PDB entry 9BOZ | electron microscopy, 3.84 A resolution | chains A and B of the 5 polymer chains in the assembly

Chain A:
Name: Glycine receptor subunit alpha-3
From: Homo sapiens
Reference sequence: O75311 (GLRA3_HUMAN); residues 1-431 here correspond to UniProt positions 34-464 (UniProt number = residue number + 33)
Chain sequence (422 residues; numbered 1 to 431; 9 numbers in that range are skipped by the numbering (no residue carries them; nothing is unmodelled there); the number before each row is that of its first residue):
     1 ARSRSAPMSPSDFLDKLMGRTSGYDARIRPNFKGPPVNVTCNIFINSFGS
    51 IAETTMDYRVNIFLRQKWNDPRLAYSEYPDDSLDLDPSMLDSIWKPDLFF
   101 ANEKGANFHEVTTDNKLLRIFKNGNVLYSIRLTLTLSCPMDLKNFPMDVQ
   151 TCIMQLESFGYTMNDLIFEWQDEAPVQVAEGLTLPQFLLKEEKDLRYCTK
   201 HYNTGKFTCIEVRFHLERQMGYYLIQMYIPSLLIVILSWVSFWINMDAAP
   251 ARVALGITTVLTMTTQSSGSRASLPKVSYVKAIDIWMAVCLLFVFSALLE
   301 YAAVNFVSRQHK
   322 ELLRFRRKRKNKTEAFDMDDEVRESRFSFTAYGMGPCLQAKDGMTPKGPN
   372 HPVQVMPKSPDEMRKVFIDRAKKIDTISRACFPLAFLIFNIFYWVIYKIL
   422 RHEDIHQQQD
Unresolved in the structure: 1-8, 322-385, 427-431
Disulfide bonds: Cys138-Cys152, Cys198-Cys209
Covalently attached groups: N-acetylglucosamine (NAG) linked to Asn38
UniProt features mapped onto this chain:
  - binding site (Zn(2+)): Glu192, Asp194, His215
  - binding site (strychnine): Tyr202 to Phe207
  - site: Leu261 (Important for obstruction of the ion pore in the closed conformation)
  - modified residue: Ser346 (Phosphoserine)
  - glycosylation: Asn38 (N-linked (GlcNAc...) asparagine)

Chain B:
Name: Glycine receptor subunit alpha-3
From: Homo sapiens
Reference sequence: O75311 (GLRA3_HUMAN); residues 1-431 here correspond to UniProt positions 34-464 (UniProt number = residue number + 33)
Chain sequence (422 residues; numbered 1 to 431; 9 numbers in that range are skipped by the numbering (no residue carries them; nothing is unmodelled there); the number before each row is that of its first residue):
     1 ARSRSAPMSPSDFLDKLMGRTSGYDARIRPNFKGPPVNVTCNIFINSFGS
    51 IAETTMDYRVNIFLRQKWNDPRLAYSEYPDDSLDLDPSMLDSIWKPDLFF
   101 ANEKGANFHEVTTDNKLLRIFKNGNVLYSIRLTLTLSCPMDLKNFPMDVQ
   151 TCIMQLESFGYTMNDLIFEWQDEAPVQVAEGLTLPQFLLKEEKDLRYCTK
   201 HYNTGKFTCIEVRFHLERQMGYYLIQMYIPSLLIVILSWVSFWINMDAAP
   251 ARVALGITTVLTMTTQSSGSRASLPKVSYVKAIDIWMAVCLLFVFSALLE
   301 YAAVNFVSRQH
   321 KELLRFRRKRKNKTEAFDMDDEVRESRFSFTAYGMGPCLQAKDGMTPKGP
   371 NHPVQVMPKSPDEMRKVFIDRAKKIDTISRACFPLAFLIFNIFYWVIYKI
   421 LRHEDIHQQQD
Unresolved in the structure: 1-8, 321-385, 423-431
Disulfide bonds: Cys138-Cys152, Cys198-Cys209
Covalently attached groups: N-acetylglucosamine (NAG) linked to Asn38
UniProt features mapped onto this chain:
  - binding site (Zn(2+)): Glu192, Asp194, His215
  - binding site (strychnine): Tyr202 to Phe207
  - site: Leu261 (Important for obstruction of the ion pore in the closed conformation)
  - modified residue: Ser346 (Phosphoserine)
  - glycosylation: Asn38 (N-linked (GlcNAc...) asparagine)

Interface between chain A and chain B:
Contacting residue pairs (72):
  Asp25(A) with Ser11(B)
  Arg27(A) with Asp86(B); Ser88(B); Met89(B)
  Ile28(A) with Pro10(B), hydrophobic; Ser11(B)
  Phe32(A) with Pro10(B), hydrophobic
  Lys33(A) with Tyr78(B)
  Asp97(A) with Thr113(B); Asp114(B)
  Leu98(A) with Val111(B); Thr112(B), hydrogen bond (backbone-side chain)
  Phe99(A) with Phe63(B), hydrophobic; Asn115(B); Arg131(B)
  Phe100(A) with Val111(B), hydrophobic
  Ala101(A) with Asn46(B); Arg131(B), hydrogen bond (backbone-side chain)
  Glu103(A) with Asn61(B); His109(B), salt bridge; Arg131(B), salt bridge
  Gly105(A) with His109(B)
  Ala106(A) with Glu110(B); Val111(B), hydrophobic
  Phe108(A) with Glu110(B); Thr112(B)
  Leu132(A) with Val111(B), hydrophobic
  Phe159(A) with Phe63(B), hydrophobic; Asn115(B); Leu117(B); Ser129(B)
  Gly160(A) with Asp84(B); Leu117(B)
  Tyr161(A) with Asp86(B)
  Tyr202(A) with Arg65(B)
  Asn203(A) with Lys67(B); Glu173(B)
  Thr204(A) with Arg65(B); Arg119(B), hydrogen bond (backbone-side chain)
  Pro250(A) with Ala251(B), hydrophobic
  Val253(A) with Ala251(B), hydrophobic; Leu255(B), hydrophobic
  Ile257(A) with Leu237(B), hydrophobic; Leu255(B), hydrophobic; Thr258(B)
  Leu261(A) with Thr258(B); Thr262(B)
  Arg271(A) with Tyr222(B); Ile225(B), hydrogen bond (side chain-backbone); Gln226(B)
  Lys276(A) with Pro185(B); Gln186(B), hydrogen bond; Tyr222(B); Tyr223(B), hydrogen bond
  Val277(A) with Tyr222(B)
  Ser278(A) with Pro185(B); Gln186(B); Gln219(B), hydrogen bond; Gly221(B); Tyr222(B), hydrogen bond (backbone-backbone)
  Leu291(A) with Leu233(B), hydrophobic
  Phe295(A) with Leu233(B); Ile236(B), hydrophobic; Leu237(B), hydrophobic
  Leu298(A) with Leu237(B), hydrophobic; Val240(B), hydrophobic
  Leu299(A) with Val240(B), hydrophobic
  Ala302(A) with Val240(B), hydrophobic; Ile244(B), hydrophobic
  Asn305(A) with Asn245(B)
  Phe306(A) with Trp243(B), hydrophobic
  Arg309(A) with Asn245(B)
Also at the interface, not in a pair above, chain A (48 interface residues in all): Leu64, Gln66, Lys95, Lys104, Tyr128, Ile130, Pro139, Thr162, Phe207, Val260, Thr264
Also at the interface, not in a pair above, chain B (52 interface residues in all): Leu14, Asp15, Phe44, Arg59, Lys116, Leu127, Gln177, Thr183, Gln266

Summary:
The interface between chain A and chain B involves 48 residues on one side and 52 on the other; the contacts
include 8 hydrogen bonds and 2 salt bridges. Polar contacts include Glu103(A)-His109(B), Glu103(A)-Arg131(B)
and Leu98(A)-Thr112(B). Covalently linked N-acetylglucosamine: at Asn38(A).
Both chains are Glycine receptor subunit alpha-3 (Homo sapiens). Entry 9BOZ (Cryo-EM structure of human
Glycine Receptor alpha3-beta heteromer in presence of glycine) was determined by electron microscopy (same
publication as 9BOY and 9BP7).
